Entry 6SJG (electron microscopy, 3.80 A resolution); this record covers chains C and D of the 4 polymer chains in the assembly.

Chain C:
Molecule: RecBCD enzyme subunit RecC
Organism: Escherichia coli
Notes: EC 3.1.11.5
Reference sequence: P07648 (RECC_ECOLI); numbering as in UniProt (aligned over 1-1122)
Chain sequence (1122 residues; each row starts with the number of its first residue):
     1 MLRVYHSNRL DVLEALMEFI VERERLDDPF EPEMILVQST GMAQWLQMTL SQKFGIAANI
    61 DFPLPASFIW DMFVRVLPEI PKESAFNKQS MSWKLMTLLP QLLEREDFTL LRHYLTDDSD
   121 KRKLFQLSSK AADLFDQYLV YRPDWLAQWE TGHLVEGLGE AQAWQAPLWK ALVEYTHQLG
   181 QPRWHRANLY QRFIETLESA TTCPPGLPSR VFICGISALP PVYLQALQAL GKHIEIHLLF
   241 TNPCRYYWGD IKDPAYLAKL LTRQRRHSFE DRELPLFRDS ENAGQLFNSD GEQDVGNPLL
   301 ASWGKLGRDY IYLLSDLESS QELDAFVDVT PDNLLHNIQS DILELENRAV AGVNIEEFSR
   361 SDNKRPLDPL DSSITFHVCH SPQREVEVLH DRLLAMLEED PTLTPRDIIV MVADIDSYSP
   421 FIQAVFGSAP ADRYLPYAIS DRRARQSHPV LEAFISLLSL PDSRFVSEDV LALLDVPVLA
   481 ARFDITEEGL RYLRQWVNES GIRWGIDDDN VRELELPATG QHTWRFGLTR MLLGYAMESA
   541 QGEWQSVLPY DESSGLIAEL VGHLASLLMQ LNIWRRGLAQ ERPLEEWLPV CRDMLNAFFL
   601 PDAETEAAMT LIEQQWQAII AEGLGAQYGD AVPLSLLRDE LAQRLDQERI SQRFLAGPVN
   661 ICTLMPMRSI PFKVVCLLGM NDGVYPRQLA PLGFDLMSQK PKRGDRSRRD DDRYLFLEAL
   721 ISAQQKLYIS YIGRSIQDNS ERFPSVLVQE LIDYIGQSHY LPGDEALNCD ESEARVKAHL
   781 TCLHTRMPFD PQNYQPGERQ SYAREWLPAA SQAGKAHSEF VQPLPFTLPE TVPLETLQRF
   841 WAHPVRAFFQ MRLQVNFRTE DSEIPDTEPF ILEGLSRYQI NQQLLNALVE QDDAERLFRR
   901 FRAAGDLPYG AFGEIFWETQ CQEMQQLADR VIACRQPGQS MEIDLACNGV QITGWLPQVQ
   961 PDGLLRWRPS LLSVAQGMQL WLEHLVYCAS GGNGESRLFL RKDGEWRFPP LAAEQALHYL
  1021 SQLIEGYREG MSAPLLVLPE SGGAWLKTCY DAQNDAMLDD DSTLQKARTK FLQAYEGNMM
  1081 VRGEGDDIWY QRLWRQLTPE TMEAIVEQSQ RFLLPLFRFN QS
Disordered / not traced: 1122

Chain D:
Molecule: RecBCD enzyme subunit RecD
Organism: Escherichia coli
Notes: EC 3.1.11.5
Reference sequence: P04993 (RECD_ECOLI); residue numbers follow UniProt; this construct covers 1-608
Chain sequence (608 residues; each row starts with the number of its first residue):
     1 MKLQKQLLEA VEHKQLRPLD VQFALTVAGD EHPAVTLAAA LLSHDAGEGH VCLPLSRLEN
    61 NEASHPLLAT CVSEIGELQN WEECLLASQA VSRGDEPTPM ILCGDRLYLN RMWCNERTVA
   121 RFFNEVNHAI EVDEALLAQT LDKLFPVSDE INWQKVAAAV ALTRRISVIS GGPGTGKTTT
   181 VAKLLAALIQ MADGERCRIR LAAPTGKAAA RLTESLGKAL RQLPLTDEQK KRIPEDASTL
   241 HRLLGAQPGS QRLRHHAGNP LHLDVLVVDE ASMIDLPMMS RLIDALPDHA RVIFLGDRDQ
   301 LASVEAGAVL GDICAYANAG FTAERARQLS RLTGTHVPAG TGTEAASLRD SLCLLQKSYR
   361 FGSDSGIGQL AAAINRGDKT AVKTVFQQDF TDIEKRLLQS GEDYIAMLEE ALAGYGRYLD
   421 LLQARAEPDL IIQAFNEYQL LCALREGPFG VAGLNERIEQ FMQQKRKIHR HPHSRWYEGR
   481 PVMIARNDSA LGLFNGDIGI ALDRGQGTRV WFAMPDGNIK SVQPSRLPEH ETTWAMTVHK
   541 SQGSEFDHAA LILPSQRTPV VTRELVYTAV TRARRRLSLY ADERILSAAI ATRTERRSGL
   601 AALFSSRE
Disordered / not traced: 1-9, 607-608

How chain C and chain D interact:
Residue-residue contacts - 46 pairs, chain C then chain D:
  Gln495(C) with Gly249(D)
  Arg525(C) with Thr26(D)
  Thr529(C) with Thr26(D)
  Leu532(C) with Leu19(D), hydrophobic; Gln22(D); Phe23(D); Thr26(D)
  Gly534(C) with Arg111(D), hydrogen bond (backbone-side chain)
  Tyr535(C) with Arg17(D); Ser43(D); Ala46(D)
  Ala536(C) with Phe23(D), hydrophobic; Pro99(D), hydrophobic; Leu109(D); Asn110(D), hydrogen bond (backbone-backbone); Arg111(D), hydrogen bond (backbone-backbone)
  Met537(C) with Pro97(D); Thr98(D); Asn110(D), hydrogen bond; Arg111(D), hydrogen bond (backbone-side chain)
  Glu538(C) with Arg111(D)
  Glu543(C) with Pro97(D)
  Trp544(C) with Val27(D); Gln89(D), hydrogen bond (side chain-backbone); Pro97(D); Thr98(D); Pro99(D)
  Gln545(C) with Gln89(D)
  Asp551(C) with Arg111(D), salt bridge; Gln251(D)
  Glu552(C) with Gly249(D); Ser250(D); Gln251(D), hydrogen bond (side chain-backbone)
  Ser554(C) with Arg111(D)
  Leu556(C) with Gly47(D)
  Ala558(C) with Leu19(D)
  Glu559(C) with Arg17(D), salt bridge; Leu19(D)
  Gly562(C) with Pro18(D); Leu19(D)
  Ala565(C) with Gln22(D)
  Met569(C) with Gln22(D)
  Glu942(C) with Arg196(D), salt bridge; Arg198(D), salt bridge
  Trp955(C) with Arg198(D); His262(D)
Interface residues without a listed pair, chain C (28 interface residues in all): Gln541, Gly555, His563, Ser566, Asp944
Interface residues without a listed pair, chain D (28 interface residues in all): Ala90, Cys114, Pro248, Val304, Glu305

Summary:
Chain C and chain D each contribute 28 residues to their interface; the contacts include 7 hydrogen bonds and
4 salt bridges. Among the polar pairs are Asp551(C)-Arg111(D), Glu559(C)-Arg17(D) and Glu942(C)-Arg196(D).
Here chain C is RecBCD enzyme subunit RecC and chain D is RecBCD enzyme subunit RecD, both from Escherichia
coli. Entry 6SJG (Cryo-EM structure of the RecBCD no Chi negative control complex) was determined by electron
microscopy, deposited together with 6SJB, 6SJE, 6SJF, 6T2U and 6T2V.
